7LBW - chains B and F of the 6 polymer chains in the assembly; structure by X-ray diffraction, 2.84 A resolution.

== Chain B ==
Name: Transcription factor A, mitochondrial
Source organism: Homo sapiens
UniProtKB: Q00059 (TFAM_HUMAN); residues 43-246 here = UniProt positions 43-246
Sequence (204 residues; numbered 43 to 246; the number before each row is that of its first residue):
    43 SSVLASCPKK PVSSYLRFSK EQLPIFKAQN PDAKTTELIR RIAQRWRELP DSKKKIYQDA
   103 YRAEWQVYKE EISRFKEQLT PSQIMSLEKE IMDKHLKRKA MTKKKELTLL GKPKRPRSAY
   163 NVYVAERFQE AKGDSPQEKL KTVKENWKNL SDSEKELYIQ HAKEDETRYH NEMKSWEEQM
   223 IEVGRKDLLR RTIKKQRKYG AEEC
Unresolved in the structure: 43, 234-246
Curated features (UniProtKB/Swiss-Prot):
  - DNA-binding region: Pro50 to Lys118 (HMG box 1), Pro155 to Glu219 (HMG box 2)
  - site (Intercalates between bases and promotes DNA bending): Leu58, Leu182
  - modified residue: Ser55 (Phosphoserine), Ser56 (Phosphoserine), Ser61 (Phosphoserine), Thr122 (Phosphothreonine), Ser160 (Phosphoserine), Ser193 (Phosphoserine), Ser195 (Phosphoserine)
  - natural variant: Pro178 (P178L: In MTDPS15)
  - mutagenesis: Thr77 (T77A: Moderate reduction in DNA bending), Tyr162 (Y162A: Moderate reduction in DNA bending)
From the paper describing this entry:
  - binding site for the 22-nt DNA strand: Pro178

== Chain F ==
Molecule: 22-nt DNA strand
Sequence (22 nucleotides; row label = number of the first residue in the row):
     1 CTAAGAGCTA ATAGAAAGGC TA

== Interface between chain B and chain F ==
Residue-residue contacts - 30 pairs, chain B then chain F:
  Ser55(B) - DC8(F)  base contact
  Ser55(B) - DT9(F)  hydrogen bond to the sugar
  Ser56(B) - DT9(F)  sugar contact
  Tyr57(B) - DG7(F)  hydrogen bond to the base
  Tyr57(B) - DC8(F)  sugar contact
  Leu58(B) - DG7(F)  base contact
  Ser61(B) - DG7(F)  base contact
  Thr78(B) - DG5(F)  base contact
  Thr78(B) - DA6(F)  hydrogen bond to the sugar
  Ile81(B) - DA6(F)  base contact
  Ile81(B) - DG7(F)  base contact
  Arg82(B) - DA6(F)  phosphate contact
  Arg82(B) - DG7(F)  phosphate contact
  Ala85(B) - DG7(F)  phosphate contact
  Trp88(B) - DC8(F)  hydrogen bond to the phosphate
  Trp88(B) - DT9(F)  hydrogen bond to the phosphate
  Arg89(B) - DG7(F)  phosphate contact
  Arg89(B) - DC8(F)  salt bridge to the phosphate
  Gln100(B) - DA10(F)  phosphate contact
  Tyr103(B) - DA10(F)  sugar contact
  Tyr103(B) - DA11(F)  hydrogen bond to the phosphate
  Trp107(B) - DA11(F)  phosphate contact
  Lys139(B) - DC1(F)  phosphate contact
  Lys139(B) - DT2(F)  salt bridge to the phosphate
  Arg140(B) - DA3(F)  salt bridge to the phosphate
  Met143(B) - DT2(F)  sugar contact
  Met143(B) - DA3(F)  sugar contact
  Thr144(B) - DA3(F)  hydrogen bond to the phosphate
  Thr144(B) - DA4(F)  phosphate contact
  Lys147(B) - DA3(F)  sugar contact
Also at the interface, not in a pair above, chain B (21 interface residues in all): Lys52, Thr77
Also at the interface, not in a pair above, chain F (12 interface residues in all): DT12

== Summary ==
The interface between chain B and chain F involves 21 residues on one side and 12 on the other; the contacts
include 7 hydrogen bonds and 3 salt bridges. Polar contacts include Tyr57(B)-DG7(F), Ser55(B)-DT9(F) and
Thr78(B)-DA6(F). The paper reports a binding site for the 22-nt DNA strand at Pro178(B).
Here chain B is Transcription factor A, mitochondrial (Homo sapiens) and chain F is a 22-nt DNA strand. Entry
7LBW (Crystal structure of TFAM (mitochondrial transcription factor A) bridging two non-sequence specific DNA
substrates) was determined by X-ray diffraction, deposited together with 7LBX.
